PDB entry 6JRF | X-ray diffraction, 2.05 A resolution | chains A and C of the 4 polymer chains in the assembly

Chain A:
Molecule: Monokaryotic chloroplast 1
Organism: Zea mays
Notes: fragment: RuvC domain
UniProtKB: B4FCI7 (B4FCI7_MAIZE); residues 109-271 here = UniProt positions 109-271
Sequence (174 residues; numbered 98 to 271; the number before each row is that of its first residue):
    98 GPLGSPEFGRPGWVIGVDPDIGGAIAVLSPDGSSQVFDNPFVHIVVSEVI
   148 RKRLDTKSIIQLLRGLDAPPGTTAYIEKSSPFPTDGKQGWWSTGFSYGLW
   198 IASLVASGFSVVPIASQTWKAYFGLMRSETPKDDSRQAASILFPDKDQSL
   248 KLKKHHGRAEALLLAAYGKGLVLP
Disordered / not traced: 98-108
Differences from the reference sequence: expression tag (98-108)
Ion coordination: Ca2+ site 1: Asp115, Asp117, Glu257 (shared with 1 residue of chain D); Ca2+ site 2: Glu174, Glu257 (shared with 1 residue of chain D)

Chain C:
Molecule: 33-nt DNA strand
Sequence (33 nucleotides; each row starts with the number of its first residue):
     1 CAATCGTAGGAGACCTTTGGTCTCCCTGCAGAT
Disordered / not traced: 15-17
Ion coordination: Ca2+ site 1: DC25, DC26 (shared with 2 residues of chain B); Ca2+ site 2: DC26 (shared with 3 residues of chain B)

Interface between chain A and chain C:
Contacting residue pairs (21):
  Val143(A) - DA11(C)  phosphate contact
  Val143(A) - DG12(C)  phosphate contact
  Ser144(A) - DA11(C)  hydrogen bond to the phosphate
  Ser144(A) - DG12(C)  hydrogen bond to the phosphate
  Arg148(A) - DA11(C)  salt bridge to the phosphate
  Thr181(A) - DA8(C)  base contact
  Asp182(A) - DA8(C)  base contact
  Gly183(A) - DA8(C)  hydrogen bond to the base
  Gly183(A) - DG9(C)  phosphate contact
  Lys184(A) - DG9(C)  hydrogen bond to the phosphate
  Lys184(A) - DG10(C)  salt bridge to the phosphate
  Gln185(A) - DG9(C)  hydrogen bond to the base
  Gln185(A) - DG10(C)  phosphate contact
  Gln185(A) - DA11(C)  phosphate contact
  Gly186(A) - DG9(C)  hydrogen bond to the base
  Leu249(A) - DA2(C)  phosphate contact
  Leu249(A) - DA3(C)  phosphate contact
  Lys250(A) - DA3(C)  hydrogen bond to the phosphate
  Lys250(A) - DT4(C)  salt bridge to the phosphate
  Lys251(A) - DA2(C)  salt bridge to the phosphate
  Lys251(A) - DA3(C)  hydrogen bond to the phosphate
Other interface residues (no listed pair), chain A (13 interface residues in all): Val142

Overview:
The interface between chain A and chain C involves 13 residues on one side and 8 on the other, with 8 hydrogen
bonds and 4 salt bridges. Among the polar pairs are Gly183(A)-DA8(C), Gln185(A)-DG9(C) and Gly186(A)-DG9(C).
Asp115(A), Asp117(A) and Glu257(A) form the Ca2+ site 1.
Chain A is Monokaryotic chloroplast 1 (Zea mays) and chain C is a 33-nt DNA strand; the structure, Crystal
structure of ZmMoc1-Holliday junction Complex in the presence of Calcium, was determined by X-ray diffraction,
deposited together with 6IS8, 6IS9 and 6JRG.
